Entry 1RUD (X-ray diffraction, 2.90 A resolution); this record covers chains 2 and 3 of the 4 polymer chains in the assembly.

Chain 2:
Molecule: Rhinovirus 14
Source organism: Human rhinovirus 14
Notes: engineered mutation(s): N(1)105S
UniProt: P03303 (POLG_HRV14); residues 1-262 here correspond to UniProt positions 69-330 (UniProt number = residue number + 68)
Amino-acid sequence (262 residues; numbered 1 to 262; the number before each row is that of its first residue):
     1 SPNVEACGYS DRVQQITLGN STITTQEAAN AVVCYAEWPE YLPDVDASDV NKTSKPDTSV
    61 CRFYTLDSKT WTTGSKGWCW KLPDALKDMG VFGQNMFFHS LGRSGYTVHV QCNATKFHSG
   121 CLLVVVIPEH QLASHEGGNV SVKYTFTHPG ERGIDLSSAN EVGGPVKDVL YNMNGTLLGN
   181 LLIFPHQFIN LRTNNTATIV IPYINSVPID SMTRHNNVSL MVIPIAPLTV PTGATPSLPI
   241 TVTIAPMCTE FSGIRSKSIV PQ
Unresolved in the structure: 1-7
Construct notes: conflict Leu170 (Ile239 in P03303)

Chain 3:
Molecule: Rhinovirus 14
Source organism: Human rhinovirus 14
Notes: engineered mutation(s): N(1)105S
UniProt: P03303 (POLG_HRV14); residues 1-236 here correspond to UniProt positions 331-566 (UniProt number = residue number + 330)
Amino-acid sequence (236 residues; numbered 1 to 236; the number before each row is that of its first residue):
     1 GLPTTTLPGS GQFLTTDDRQ SPSALPNYEP TPRIHIPGKV HNLLEIIQVD TLIPMNNTHT
    61 KDEVNSYLIP LNANRQNEQV FGTNLFIGDG VFKTTLLGEI VQYYTHWSGS LRFSLMYTGP
   121 ALSSAKLILA YTPPGARGPQ DRREAMLGTH VVWDIGLQST IVMTIPWTSG VQFRYTDPDT
   181 YTSAGFLSCW YQTSLILPPE TTGQVYLLSF ISACPDFKLR LMKDTQTISQ TVALTE

Chain 2 / chain 3 interface:
Contacting residue pairs (61):
  Arg12(2) with Leu157(3)
  Tyr35(2) with Pro37(3), hydrophobic; Gly38(3)
  Glu37(2) with His35(3), salt bridge; Pro37(3)
  Asp46(2) with Ile34(3); His35(3), hydrogen bond (side chain-backbone)
  Lys116(2) with Pro120(3); Ala121(3), hydrogen bond (backbone-backbone); Leu122(3), hydrogen bond (backbone-backbone)
  Phe117(2) with Pro120(3); Leu122(3), hydrophobic; Pro199(3); Thr201(3)
  His118(2) with Pro120(3)
  Ser119(2) with Thr118(3)
  Gly120(2) with Thr118(3)
  Asn139(2) with Glu236(3), hydrogen bond (side chain-backbone)
  Leu170(2) with Asp62(3); Glu63(3); Val64(3); Tyr67(3), hydrophobic
  Tyr171(2) with Asp62(3), hydrogen bond
  Leu177(2) with Thr94(3)
  Leu178(2) with Val64(3), hydrophobic
  Gly179(2) with Thr51(3); Leu52(3), hydrogen bond (backbone-backbone); Tyr67(3), hydrogen bond (backbone-side chain)
  Asn180(2) with Thr51(3); Thr94(3), hydrogen bond (side chain-backbone); Thr95(3); Leu96(3), hydrogen bond (side chain-backbone)
  Leu182(2) with Val49(3); Asp50(3); Thr51(3); Leu52(3), hydrophobic; Phe210(3), hydrophobic
  Ile183(2) with Val49(3), hydrophobic; Leu96(3), hydrophobic
  Asn190(2) with Met116(3); Tyr117(3); Thr118(3)
  Arg192(2) with Tyr117(3); Gly119(3), hydrogen bond (side chain-backbone); Pro120(3); Ala121(3); Gly156(3), hydrogen bond (side chain-backbone)
  Thr193(2) with Ser159(3)
  Ile204(2) with Pro37(3), hydrophobic
  Asn205(2) with Ile36(3)
  Ser206(2) with Ile34(3)
  Val207(2) with Ile34(3)
  Pro208(2) with Ile34(3)
  Ile225(2) with Val64(3); Leu68(3)
  Ala226(2) with Leu68(3), hydrophobic; Thr118(3)
  Pro227(2) with Leu68(3); Tyr206(3), hydrophobic
  Pro231(2) with Glu200(3)
  Thr232(2) with Glu200(3), hydrogen bond (backbone-backbone)
Other interface residues (no listed pair), chain 2 (37 interface residues in all): Cys121, Val169, Phe188, Pro202, Tyr203, Thr229
Other interface residues (no listed pair), chain 3 (39 interface residues in all): Arg33, Ile46, Ile155, Pro198, Thr202, Leu208

In short:
37 residues of chain 2 and 39 residues of chain 3 are in contact; the contacts include 12 hydrogen bonds and 1
salt bridge. Polar contacts include Glu37(2)-His35(3), Asp46(2)-His35(3) and Asn139(2)-Glu236(3).
Here chain 2 is Rhinovirus 14 and chain 3 is Rhinovirus 14, both from Human rhinovirus 14. Entry 1RUD
(Rhinovirus 14 mutant N1105S complexed with antiviral compound win 52084) was determined by X-ray diffraction,
deposited together with 1RUC, 1RUE, 1RUF, 1RUG, 1RUH, 1RUI and 1RUJ.
